PDB entry 5H6L | X-ray diffraction, 2.10 A resolution | chain A

# Chain A
Name: Pierisin-1
From: Pieris rapae
Notes: EC 2.4.2.-
UniProt: H3JU00 (H3JU00_PIERA); residue numbers follow UniProt; this construct covers 1-233
Chain sequence (271 residues; each row starts with the number of its first residue; numbers below 1 keep their minus sign (Gly-37 is residue -37)):
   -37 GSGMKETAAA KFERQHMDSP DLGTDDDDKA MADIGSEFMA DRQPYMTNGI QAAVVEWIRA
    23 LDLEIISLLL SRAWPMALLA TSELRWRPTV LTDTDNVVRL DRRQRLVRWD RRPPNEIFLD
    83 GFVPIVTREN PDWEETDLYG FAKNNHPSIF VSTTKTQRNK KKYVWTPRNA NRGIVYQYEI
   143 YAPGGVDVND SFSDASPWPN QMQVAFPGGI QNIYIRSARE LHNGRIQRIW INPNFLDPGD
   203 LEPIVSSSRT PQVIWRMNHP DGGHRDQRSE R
Unresolved in the structure: -37 to 6, 229-233
Sequence notes: expression tag (-37 to 0); engineered mutation Gln165 (Glu in H3JU00)
Small-molecule neighbours: NAD (nicotinamide-adenine-dinucleotide): Val69, Arg70, Trp71, Asp72, Arg73, Arg74, Val85, Pro86, Ile87, Phe103, Asn106, Asn107, Ser114, Thr115, Thr116, Trp127, Gln163, Gln165
Reported in the primary citation:
  - binding site for NAD: Arg70, Trp71, Asp72, Arg74, Val85, Ser114 to Thr116, Trp127, Gln163, Gln165
  - catalytic residues: Arg70, Ser114, Thr115, Thr116, Gln163 (by similarity / conservation)
  - mutagenesis - R120S, K122A, K124A, W127A, R181A, R187A: decreased binding to DNA
  - mutagenesis - R73A, H108A, K117A, K123A, R130A, R134A, W160A: unchanged binding to DNA
  - mutagenesis - K122N/K123N/K124N, R181A/R187A: abolished binding to DNA

# Summary
Ligands of chain A: NAD. From the paper: catalytic residues Arg70, Ser114 and Thr115 among others; R120S,
K122A and K124A, among others, reduce binding to DNA; 15 substitutions were tested in all.
Chain A is Pierisin-1 (Pieris rapae); the structure, DNA targeting ADP-ribosyltransferase Pierisin-1 in
complex with beta-NAD+, was determined by X-ray diffraction (same publication as 5H6J, 5H6K, 5H6M and 5H6N).
